PDB entry 9BU7 | electron microscopy, 3.64 A resolution | chains A and B of the 9 polymer chains in the assembly

[Chain A (and B)]
Name: Protein Rep68
Source organism: adeno-associated virus 2
Notes: EC 3.6.4.12; chain B of this document is another copy of the same molecule, construct and numbering; everything in this record applies to it too
Reference sequence: P03132 (REP68_AAV2S); numbering as in UniProt (aligned over 2-490)
Chain sequence (491 residues; each row starts with the number of its first residue; numbering starts at 0):
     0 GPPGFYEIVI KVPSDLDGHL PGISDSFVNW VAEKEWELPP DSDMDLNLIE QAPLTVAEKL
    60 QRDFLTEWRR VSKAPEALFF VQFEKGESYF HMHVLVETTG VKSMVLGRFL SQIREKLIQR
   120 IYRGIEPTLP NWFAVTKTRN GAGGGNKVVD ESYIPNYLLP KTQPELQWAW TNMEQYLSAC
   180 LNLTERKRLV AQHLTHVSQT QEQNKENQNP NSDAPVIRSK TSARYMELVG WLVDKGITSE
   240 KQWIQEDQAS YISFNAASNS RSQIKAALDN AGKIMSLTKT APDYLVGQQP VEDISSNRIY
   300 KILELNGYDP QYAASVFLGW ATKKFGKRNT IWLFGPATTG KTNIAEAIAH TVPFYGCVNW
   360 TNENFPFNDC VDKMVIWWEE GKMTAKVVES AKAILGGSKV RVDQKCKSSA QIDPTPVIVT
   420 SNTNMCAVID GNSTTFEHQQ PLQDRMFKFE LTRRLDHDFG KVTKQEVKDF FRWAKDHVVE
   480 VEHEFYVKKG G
Disordered / not traced: 0-213 (chain B: 0-212)
Differences from the reference sequence: expression tag (0-1); conflict S151 (Cys in P03132)
Curated features (UniProtKB/Swiss-Prot):
  - motif: H90 to H92 (RCR-2), Y156 to K160 (RCR-3)
  - active site: Y156 (For nuclease activity)
  - binding site (a divalent metal cation): E83, H90, H92
  - binding site (ATP): G334 to T341
Reported in the primary citation:
  - self-association interface (contacts with another copy of this molecule): A213, P214, L227, W230, F253
  - binding site for ATP-gamma-S: T337, T338, K340, T341, N342, R444, D455
  - mutagenesis - F364A: decreased catalytic activity on trs nicking
  - mutagenesis - F364A: abolished catalytic activity (helicase activity)

[How chain A and chain B interact]
Contacting residue pairs (16):
  L227(A) - P214(B)  hydrophobic
  W230(A) - A213(B)  hydrophobic
  I243(A) - I273(B)  hydrophobic
  Q244(A) - T277(B)
  D246(A) - A213(B)
  S249(A) - P214(B)
  Y250(A) - N269(B)
  I251(A) - M225(B)  hydrophobic
  S252(A) - I216(B)
  F253(A) - P214(B)  hydrophobic
  F253(A) - I216(B)  hydrophobic
  N254(A) - Y224(B)
  N254(A) - A265(B)
  N254(A) - N269(B)  hydrogen bond
  A255(A) - Y224(B)  hydrophobic
  S259(A) - I216(B)
Interface residues without a listed pair, chain A (14 interface residues in all): Q247
Interface residues without a listed pair, chain B (14 interface residues in all): V215, T220, S221, V228, Q262

[Overview]
The chain A/chain B interface involves 14 residues from each chain; the contacts include 1 hydrogen bond. Its
one hydrogen-bonded contact is N254(A)-N269(B). From the paper: a binding site for ATP-gamma-S at T337(A),
T338(A) and K340(A) among others; F364A of chain A reduces catalytic activity on trs nicking.
Both chains are Protein Rep68 (adeno-associated virus 2). Entry 9BU7 (Cryo-EM Structure of AAV2 Rep68 bound to
integration site AAVS1: Insights into the mechanism of DNA ...) was determined by electron microscopy (same
publication as 9BC5).
